PDB entry 2E74 | X-ray diffraction, 3.00 A resolution | chains A and D of the 8 polymer chains in the assembly

# Chain A
Molecule: Cytochrome b6
Source organism: Mastigocladus laminosus
Reference sequence: P83791 (CYB6_MASLA); residues 1-215 here = UniProt positions 1-215
Amino-acid sequence (215 residues; each row starts with the number of its first residue):
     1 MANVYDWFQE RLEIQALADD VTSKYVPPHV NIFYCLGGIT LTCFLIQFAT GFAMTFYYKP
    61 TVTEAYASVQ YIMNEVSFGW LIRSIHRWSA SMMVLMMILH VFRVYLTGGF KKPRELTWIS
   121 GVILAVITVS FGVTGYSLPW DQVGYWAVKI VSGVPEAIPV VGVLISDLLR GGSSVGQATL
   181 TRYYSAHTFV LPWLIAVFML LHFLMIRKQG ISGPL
Glycans and other covalent adducts: heme (HEM) linked to Cys35
Ion coordination: heme Fe site 1: His86, His187; heme Fe site 2: His100, His202
Small-molecule neighbours:
  - beta-carotene (BCR): Ile32, Phe33, Ile39, Met96, Leu99
  - chlorophyll a (CLA): Ile98, Val101, Phe102, Tyr105, Trp118, Ala125, Val126, Val129
  - heme (HEM), molecule 1: Val26, Val30, Asn31, Tyr34, Gly38, Leu41, Thr42, Phe203, Ile206, Arg207, Gly210, Ile211
  - heme (HEM), molecule 2: Phe33, Tyr34, Leu36, Gly37, Gly38, Thr40, Leu41, Met93, Met97, His100, Val101, Arg103, Val104, Gly109, Phe110, Arg114, Thr117, Trp118, Gly121, Val122, Leu124, Ala125, Thr128, Met199, His202, Phe203, Ile206, Gly210, Ile211, Ser212
  - heme (HEM), molecule 3: Phe44, Gln47, Phe48, Gly51, Phe52, Met54, Thr55, Tyr58, Val69, Arg83, His86, Arg87, Ala90, Met93, Thr128, Phe131, Gly132, Gly135, Tyr136, Leu138, Pro139, Tyr184, His187, Thr188, Phe189, Pro192
  - dioleoyl-phosphatidylcholine (OPC; (7R,17E)-4-hydroxy-N,N,N,7-tetramethyl-7-[(8E)-octadec-8-enoyloxy]-10-oxo-3,5,9-trioxa-4-phosphaheptacos-17-en-1-aminium 4-oxide): Cys43, Met92, Met96
Swiss-Prot annotation at these positions:
  - binding site (heme c): Cys35, Lys208
  - binding site (heme b): Arg83, His86, His100, Arg103, His187, His202
From the paper describing this entry:
  - Cd2+ coordination: Glu75

# Chain D
Molecule: Cytochrome b6-f complex iron-sulfur subunit
Source organism: Mastigocladus laminosus
Notes: EC 1.10.99.1
Reference sequence: P83794 (UCRI_MASLA); residues 1-179 here = UniProt positions 1-179
Amino-acid sequence (179 residues; row label = number of the first residue in the row):
     1 MAQFTESMDV PDMGRRQFMN LLAFGTVTGV ALGALYPLVK YFIPPSGGAV GGGTTAKDKL
    61 GNNVKVSKFL ESHNAGDRVL VQGLKGDPTY IVVESKEAIR DYGINAVCTH LGCVVPWNAA
   121 ENKFKCPCHG SQYDETGKVI RGPAPLSLAL CHATVQDDNI VLTPWTETDF RTGEKPWWV
Disordered / not traced: 1-8, 93-97
Cystine bridges: Cys113-Cys128
Ion coordination: 2Fe-2S cluster Fe: Cys108, His110, Cys126, His129
Small-molecule neighbours: 2Fe-2S cluster (FES): Cys108, His110, Leu111, Gly112, Cys113, Cys126, Cys128, His129, Gly130, Ser131, Pro143

# Chain A / chain D interface
Pairs across the interface - 17 pairs, chain A then chain D:
  Phe52(A) - Phe42(D)  hydrophobic
  Ala53(A) - Tyr41(D)  hydrogen bond (backbone-side chain)
  Ala53(A) - Phe42(D)  hydrophobic
  Met54(A) - Tyr41(D)
  Phe56(A) - Phe42(D)  hydrophobic
  Tyr57(A) - Tyr41(D)  hydrogen bond (side chain-backbone)
  Tyr57(A) - Phe42(D)
  Tyr57(A) - Ile43(D)
  Tyr57(A) - Pro44(D)
  Tyr71(A) - Pro45(D)
  Glu75(A) - Pro45(D)
  Val76(A) - Tyr41(D)  hydrophobic
  Ser77(A) - Lys40(D)
  Ser77(A) - Tyr41(D)
  Phe78(A) - Pro37(D)  hydrophobic
  Gly79(A) - Tyr41(D)
  Ile82(A) - Tyr41(D)  hydrophobic
Other interface residues (no listed pair), chain A (13 interface residues in all): Ile72
Other interface residues (no listed pair), chain D (9 interface residues in all): Tyr36, Leu38

# In short
Chain A and chain D form an interface of 13 and 9 residues respectively; the contacts include 2 hydrogen
bonds. Polar contacts include Ala53(A)-Tyr41(D) and Tyr57(A)-Tyr41(D). Ligands of chain A: heme, chlorophyll
a, beta-carotene and dioleoyl-phosphatidylcholine. Bound to chain D: 2Fe-2S cluster. Heme is covalently linked
to Cys35(A). The paper reports Cd2+ coordination by Glu75(A).
Chain A is Cytochrome b6 and chain D is Cytochrome b6-f complex iron-sulfur subunit, both from Mastigocladus
laminosus; the structure, Crystal Structure of the Cytochrome b6f Complex from M.laminosus, was determined by
X-ray diffraction together with 2E75 and 2E76 from the same study.
